PDB entry 6TGD | X-ray diffraction, 1.33 A resolution | chain A

== Chain A ==
Molecule: Metallo-beta-lactamase NDM-1
Organism: Pseudomonas aeruginosa
UniProt: M4JT39 (M4JT39_PSEAI); aligned to UniProt positions 24-264 over residues 30-270 (the alignment contains insertions or deletions, so no single offset holds)
Sequence (241 residues; row label = number of the first residue in the row):
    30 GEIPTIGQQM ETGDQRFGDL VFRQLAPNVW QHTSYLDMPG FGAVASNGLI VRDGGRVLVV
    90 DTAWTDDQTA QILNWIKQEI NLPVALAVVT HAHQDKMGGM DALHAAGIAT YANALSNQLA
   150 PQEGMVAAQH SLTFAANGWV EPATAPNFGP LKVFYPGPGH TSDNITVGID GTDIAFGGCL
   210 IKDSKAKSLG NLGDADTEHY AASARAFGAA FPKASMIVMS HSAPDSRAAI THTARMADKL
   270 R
Not modelled in the structure: 30-41
Metal / ion sites: Ca2+ site 1: Asp95, Asp130; Zn2+ site 1: His120, His122, His189 (together with N8Q); Zn2+ site 2: Asp124, Cys208, His250 (together with N8Q); Ca2+ site 2: Glu152, Asp223 (shared with 1 residue of chain B); Ca2+ site 3: Glu227 (shared with 2 residues of chain B)
Small-molecule neighbours: N8Q (4-[[(2S)-oxolan-2-yl]methyl]-3-pyridin-3-yl-1H-1,2,4-triazole-5-thione): Met67, Phe70, Val73, Trp93, His120, His122, Gln123, Asp124, His189, Cys208, Asn220, His250

== Summary ==
Ligands of chain A: compound N8Q. Asp95 and Asp130 coordinate Ca2+ site 1. The Zn2+ site 1 is built by His120,
His122 and His189.
Chain A is Metallo-beta-lactamase NDM-1 (Pseudomonas aeruginosa); the structure, Crystal structure of NDM-1 in
complex with triazole-based inhibitor OP31, was determined by X-ray diffraction, deposited together with 6TGI.
